Entry 8F6R (electron microscopy, 4.00 A resolution); this record covers chains B and C of the 6 polymer chains in the assembly.

# Chain B (and C)
Name: De novo designed oligomeric protein C6-79
Source organism: synthetic construct
Notes: chain C of this document is another copy of the same molecule, construct and numbering; everything in this record applies to it too
Sequence (241 residues; numbered -1 to 239; the number before each row is that of its first residue; numbers below 1 keep their minus sign (Met-1 is residue -1)):
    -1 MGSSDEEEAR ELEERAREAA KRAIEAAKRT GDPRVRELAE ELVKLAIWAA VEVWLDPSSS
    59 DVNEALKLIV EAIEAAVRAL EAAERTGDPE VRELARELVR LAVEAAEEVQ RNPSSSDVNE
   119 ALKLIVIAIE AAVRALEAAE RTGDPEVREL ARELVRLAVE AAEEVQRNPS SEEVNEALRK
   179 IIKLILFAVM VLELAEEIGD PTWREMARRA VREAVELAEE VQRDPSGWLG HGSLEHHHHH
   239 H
Disordered / not traced: -1 to 2, 222-239

# Chain B / chain C interface
Residue-residue contacts (30):
  Ile125(B) - Leu53(C)  hydrophobic
  Glu128(B) - Trp52(C)
  Arg132(B) - Trp52(C)
  Arg177(B) - Asp54(C)  salt bridge
  Lys181(B) - Trp46(C)
  Lys181(B) - Val49(C)
  Lys181(B) - Glu50(C)  salt bridge
  Lys181(B) - Leu53(C)
  Leu182(B) - Trp46(C)  hydrophobic
  Leu184(B) - Val49(C)  hydrophobic
  Leu184(B) - Trp52(C)  hydrophobic
  Leu184(B) - Leu53(C)  hydrophobic
  Phe185(B) - Lys42(C)
  Phe185(B) - Ile45(C)  hydrophobic
  Phe185(B) - Trp46(C)
  Phe185(B) - Val49(C)
  Met188(B) - Arg15(C)
  Met188(B) - Ile45(C)  hydrophobic
  Met188(B) - Ala48(C)  hydrophobic
  Met188(B) - Val49(C)  hydrophobic
  Val189(B) - Ile45(C)  hydrophobic
  Leu192(B) - Arg15(C)
  Leu192(B) - Ile45(C)  hydrophobic
  Ile196(B) - Lys26(C)
  Thr200(B) - Arg34(C)  hydrogen bond
  Trp201(B) - Ile22(C)  hydrophobic
  Trp201(B) - Arg34(C)
  Trp201(B) - Glu38(C)
  Trp201(B) - Val41(C)
  Met204(B) - Val41(C)  hydrophobic
Interface residues without a listed pair, chain B (18 interface residues in all): Ile180, Glu195, Asp198
Interface residues without a listed pair, chain C (19 interface residues in all): Glu11, Ala18, Lys19, Ala25

# Summary
18 residues of chain B and 19 residues of chain C are in contact; the contacts include 1 hydrogen bond and 2
salt bridges. Polar contacts include Arg177(B)-Asp54(C), Lys181(B)-Glu50(C) and Thr200(B)-Arg34(C).
Both chains are De novo designed oligomeric protein C6-79 (synthetic construct). Entry 8F6R (CryoEM structure
of designed modular protein oligomer C6-79) was determined by electron microscopy, deposited together with
8F6Q.
